PDB entry 3DXJ | X-ray diffraction, 3.00 A resolution | chains D and E of the 6 polymer chains in the assembly

# Chain D
Protein: Bacterial RNA polymerase beta-prime subunit; chain D, N
From: Thermus thermophilus HB8
Notes: EC 2.7.7.6
UniProt: Q8RQE8 (RPOC_THET8); numbering as in UniProt (aligned over 1-1524)
Amino-acid sequence (1524 residues; each row starts with the number of its first residue):
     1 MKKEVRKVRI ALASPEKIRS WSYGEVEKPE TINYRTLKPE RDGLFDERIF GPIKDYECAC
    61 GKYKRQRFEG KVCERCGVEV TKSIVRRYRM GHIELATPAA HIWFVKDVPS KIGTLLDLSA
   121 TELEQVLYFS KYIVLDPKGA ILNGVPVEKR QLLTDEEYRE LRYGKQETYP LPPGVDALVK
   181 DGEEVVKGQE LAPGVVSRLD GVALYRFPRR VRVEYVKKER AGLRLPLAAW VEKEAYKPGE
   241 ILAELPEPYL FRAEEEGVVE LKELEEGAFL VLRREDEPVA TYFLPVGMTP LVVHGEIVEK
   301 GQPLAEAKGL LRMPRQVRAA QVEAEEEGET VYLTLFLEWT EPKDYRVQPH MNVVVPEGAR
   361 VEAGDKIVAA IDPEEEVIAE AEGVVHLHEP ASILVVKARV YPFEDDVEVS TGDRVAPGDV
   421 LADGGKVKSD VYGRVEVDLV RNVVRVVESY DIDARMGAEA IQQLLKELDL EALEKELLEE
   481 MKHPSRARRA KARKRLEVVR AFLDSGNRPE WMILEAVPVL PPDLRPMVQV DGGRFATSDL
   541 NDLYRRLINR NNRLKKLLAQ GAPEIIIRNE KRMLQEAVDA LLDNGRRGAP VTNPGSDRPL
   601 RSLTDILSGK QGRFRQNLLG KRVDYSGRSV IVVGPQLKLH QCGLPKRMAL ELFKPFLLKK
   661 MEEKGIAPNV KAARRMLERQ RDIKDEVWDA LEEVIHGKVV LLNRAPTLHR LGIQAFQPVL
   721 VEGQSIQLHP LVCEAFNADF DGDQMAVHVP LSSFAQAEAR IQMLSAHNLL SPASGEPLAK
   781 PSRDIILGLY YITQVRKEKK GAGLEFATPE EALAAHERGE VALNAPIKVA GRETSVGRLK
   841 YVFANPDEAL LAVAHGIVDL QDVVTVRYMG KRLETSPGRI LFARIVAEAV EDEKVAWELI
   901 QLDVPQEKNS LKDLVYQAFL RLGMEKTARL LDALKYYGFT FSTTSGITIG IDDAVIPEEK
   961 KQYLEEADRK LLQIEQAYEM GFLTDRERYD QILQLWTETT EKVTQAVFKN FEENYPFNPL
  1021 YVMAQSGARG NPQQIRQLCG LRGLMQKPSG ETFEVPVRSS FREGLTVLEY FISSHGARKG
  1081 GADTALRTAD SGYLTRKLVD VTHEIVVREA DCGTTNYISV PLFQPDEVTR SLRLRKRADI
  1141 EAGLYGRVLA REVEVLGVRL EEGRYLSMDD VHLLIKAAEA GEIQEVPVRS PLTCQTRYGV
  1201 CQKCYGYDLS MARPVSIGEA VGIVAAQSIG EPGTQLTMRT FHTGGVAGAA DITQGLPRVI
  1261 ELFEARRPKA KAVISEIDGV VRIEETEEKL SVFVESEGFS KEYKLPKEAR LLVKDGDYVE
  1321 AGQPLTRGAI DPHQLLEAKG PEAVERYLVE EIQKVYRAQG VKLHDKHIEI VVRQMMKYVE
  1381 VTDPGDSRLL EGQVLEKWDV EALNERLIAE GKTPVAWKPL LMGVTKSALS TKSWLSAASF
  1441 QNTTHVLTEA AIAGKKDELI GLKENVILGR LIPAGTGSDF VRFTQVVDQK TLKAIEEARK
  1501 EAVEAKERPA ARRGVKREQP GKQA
Disordered / not traced: 1, 1506-1524
Metal / ion sites: Zn2+ site 1: C58, C60, C73, C76; Mg2+: K840 (shared with 1 residue of chain B); Zn2+ site 2: C1112, C1194, C1201, C1204
Residues lining bound ligands: NE6 (methyl [(1E,5R)-5-{(3S)-3-[(2E,4E)-2,5-dimethylocta-2,4-dienoyl]-2,4-dioxo-3,4-dihydro-2H-pyran-6-yl}hexylidene]carbamate): F614, L618, L619, G620, K621, V1099, D1100, H1103, L1435, A1438, S1439, T1443, K1463, I1467
From the paper describing this entry:
  - binding site for NE6: G620, K1463

# Chain E
Protein: Bacterial RNA polymerase omega subunit; chain E, O
From: Thermus thermophilus HB8
Notes: EC 2.7.7.6
UniProt: Q8RQE7 (RPOZ_THET8); residues 1-99 here = UniProt positions 1-99
Amino-acid sequence (99 residues; row label = number of the first residue in the row):
     1 MAEPGIDKLF GMVDSKYRLT VVVAKRAQQL LRHGFKNTVL EPEERPKMQT LEGLFDDPNA
    61 ETWAMKELLT GRLVFGENLV PEDRLQKEME RIYPGEREE
Disordered / not traced: 1, 97-99
Construct notes: variant E61 (Val in Q8RQE7), I92 (Leu in Q8RQE7), G95 (Val in Q8RQE7)

# How chain D and chain E interact
Residue-residue contacts (96):
  H640(D) - A2(E)  hydrogen bond (side chain-backbone)
  E692(D) - M48(E)
  E693(D) - M48(E)
  H696(D) - M48(E)
  H696(D) - D57(E)  salt bridge
  H696(D) - N59(E)  hydrogen bond (backbone-side chain)
  G697(D) - N59(E)
  K698(D) - N59(E)
  F754(D) - A24(E)  hydrophobic
  A757(D) - T20(E)
  E758(D) - T20(E)
  R760(D) - E3(E)  salt bridge
  R760(D) - N59(E)  hydrogen bond
  R760(D) - E61(E)  salt bridge
  R760(D) - M65(E)
  I761(D) - T20(E)
  Q762(D) - K16(E)
  Q762(D) - Y17(E)
  Q762(D) - T20(E)  hydrogen bond
  L764(D) - E3(E)
  H767(D) - E3(E)
  H767(D) - I6(E)
  G923(D) - D7(E)
  M924(D) - D7(E)  hydrogen bond (backbone-side chain)
  M924(D) - F10(E)  hydrophobic
  E925(D) - E3(E)
  E925(D) - P4(E)
  E925(D) - G5(E)  hydrogen bond (side chain-backbone)
  E925(D) - I6(E)  hydrogen bond (side chain-backbone)
  E925(D) - D7(E)  hydrogen bond (side chain-backbone)
  R1213(D) - D7(E)  salt bridge
  S1216(D) - S15(E)  hydrogen bond
  S1216(D) - K16(E)  hydrogen bond (side chain-backbone)
  S1216(D) - Y17(E)
  I1217(D) - S15(E)  hydrogen bond (backbone-side chain)
  I1217(D) - Y17(E)
  G1218(D) - Y17(E)
  E1219(D) - Y17(E)  hydrogen bond
  G1475(D) - Y17(E)
  F1480(D) - D14(E)
  F1480(D) - S15(E)
  F1480(D) - R18(E)  hydrogen bond (backbone-side chain)
  F1480(D) - E77(E)
  V1481(D) - S15(E)
  V1481(D) - R18(E)
  V1481(D) - V21(E)  hydrophobic
  V1481(D) - E77(E)
  R1482(D) - V21(E)
  R1482(D) - K25(E)  hydrogen bond (backbone-side chain)
  F1483(D) - K25(E)  hydrogen bond (backbone-side chain)
  F1483(D) - E77(E)
  T1484(D) - R18(E)  hydrogen bond
  T1484(D) - V22(E)
  T1484(D) - K25(E)
  T1484(D) - G76(E)
  T1484(D) - E77(E)
  Q1485(D) - V74(E)
  Q1485(D) - F75(E)
  Q1485(D) - G76(E)  hydrogen bond (backbone-backbone)
  Q1485(D) - E77(E)
  Q1485(D) - N78(E)
  Q1485(D) - L79(E)  hydrogen bond (side chain-backbone)
  Q1485(D) - V80(E)  hydrogen bond (side chain-backbone)
  V1486(D) - V22(E)  hydrophobic
  V1486(D) - Q29(E)
  V1486(D) - L73(E)  hydrophobic
  V1486(D) - V74(E)
  V1486(D) - F75(E)  hydrophobic
  V1486(D) - L79(E)
  V1487(D) - L73(E)
  V1487(D) - V74(E)  hydrogen bond (backbone-backbone)
  D1488(D) - R26(E)  salt bridge
  D1488(D) - N37(E)
  D1488(D) - V39(E)
  D1488(D) - L73(E)
  D1488(D) - Y93(E)  hydrogen bond
  Q1489(D) - G71(E)  hydrogen bond (side chain-backbone)
  Q1489(D) - R72(E)  hydrogen bond (side chain-backbone)
  Q1489(D) - L73(E)
  K1490(D) - K36(E)  hydrogen bond (side chain-backbone)
  K1490(D) - N37(E)
  K1490(D) - T38(E)  hydrogen bond (side chain-backbone)
  K1490(D) - Y93(E)
  T1491(D) - I92(E)
  L1492(D) - V74(E)  hydrophobic
  A1494(D) - E88(E)
  A1494(D) - I92(E)  hydrophobic
  I1495(D) - R84(E)  hydrogen bond (backbone-side chain)
  I1495(D) - E88(E)
  E1497(D) - E88(E)
  E1497(D) - R91(E)
  A1498(D) - R84(E)  hydrogen bond (backbone-side chain)
  A1498(D) - K87(E)
  A1498(D) - E88(E)  hydrogen bond (backbone-side chain)
  R1499(D) - R84(E)
  E1501(D) - K87(E)  salt bridge
Other interface residues (no listed pair), chain D (48 interface residues in all): K660, S753, Q756, M1211, T1476, D1479
Other interface residues (no listed pair), chain E (51 interface residues in all): K8, V23, L31, K47, T50, P58, T62

# Overview
48 residues of chain D and 51 residues of chain E are in contact; the contacts include 28 hydrogen bonds and 6
salt bridges. Polar pairs include H696(D)-D57(E), R760(D)-E3(E) and R760(D)-E61(E). Bound to chain D: compound
NE6. The paper reports a binding site for NE6 at G620(D) and K1463(D).
Chain D is Bacterial RNA polymerase beta-prime subunit; chain D, N and chain E is Bacterial RNA polymerase
omega subunit; chain E, O, both from Thermus thermophilus HB8; the structure, Crystal structure of thermus
thermophilus rna polymerase holoenzyme in complex with the antibiotic myxopyronin, was determined by X-ray
diffraction.
